PDB entry 7XUE | electron microscopy, 3.17 A resolution | chains J and K of the 8 polymer chains in the assembly

== Chain J ==
Protein: DNA-directed RNA polymerase subunit beta'
Source organism: Escherichia coli (strain K12)
Notes: EC 2.7.7.6
UniProt: P0A8T7 (RPOC_ECOLI); residues 1-1407 here = UniProt positions 1-1407
Amino-acid sequence (1430 residues; each row starts with the number of its first residue):
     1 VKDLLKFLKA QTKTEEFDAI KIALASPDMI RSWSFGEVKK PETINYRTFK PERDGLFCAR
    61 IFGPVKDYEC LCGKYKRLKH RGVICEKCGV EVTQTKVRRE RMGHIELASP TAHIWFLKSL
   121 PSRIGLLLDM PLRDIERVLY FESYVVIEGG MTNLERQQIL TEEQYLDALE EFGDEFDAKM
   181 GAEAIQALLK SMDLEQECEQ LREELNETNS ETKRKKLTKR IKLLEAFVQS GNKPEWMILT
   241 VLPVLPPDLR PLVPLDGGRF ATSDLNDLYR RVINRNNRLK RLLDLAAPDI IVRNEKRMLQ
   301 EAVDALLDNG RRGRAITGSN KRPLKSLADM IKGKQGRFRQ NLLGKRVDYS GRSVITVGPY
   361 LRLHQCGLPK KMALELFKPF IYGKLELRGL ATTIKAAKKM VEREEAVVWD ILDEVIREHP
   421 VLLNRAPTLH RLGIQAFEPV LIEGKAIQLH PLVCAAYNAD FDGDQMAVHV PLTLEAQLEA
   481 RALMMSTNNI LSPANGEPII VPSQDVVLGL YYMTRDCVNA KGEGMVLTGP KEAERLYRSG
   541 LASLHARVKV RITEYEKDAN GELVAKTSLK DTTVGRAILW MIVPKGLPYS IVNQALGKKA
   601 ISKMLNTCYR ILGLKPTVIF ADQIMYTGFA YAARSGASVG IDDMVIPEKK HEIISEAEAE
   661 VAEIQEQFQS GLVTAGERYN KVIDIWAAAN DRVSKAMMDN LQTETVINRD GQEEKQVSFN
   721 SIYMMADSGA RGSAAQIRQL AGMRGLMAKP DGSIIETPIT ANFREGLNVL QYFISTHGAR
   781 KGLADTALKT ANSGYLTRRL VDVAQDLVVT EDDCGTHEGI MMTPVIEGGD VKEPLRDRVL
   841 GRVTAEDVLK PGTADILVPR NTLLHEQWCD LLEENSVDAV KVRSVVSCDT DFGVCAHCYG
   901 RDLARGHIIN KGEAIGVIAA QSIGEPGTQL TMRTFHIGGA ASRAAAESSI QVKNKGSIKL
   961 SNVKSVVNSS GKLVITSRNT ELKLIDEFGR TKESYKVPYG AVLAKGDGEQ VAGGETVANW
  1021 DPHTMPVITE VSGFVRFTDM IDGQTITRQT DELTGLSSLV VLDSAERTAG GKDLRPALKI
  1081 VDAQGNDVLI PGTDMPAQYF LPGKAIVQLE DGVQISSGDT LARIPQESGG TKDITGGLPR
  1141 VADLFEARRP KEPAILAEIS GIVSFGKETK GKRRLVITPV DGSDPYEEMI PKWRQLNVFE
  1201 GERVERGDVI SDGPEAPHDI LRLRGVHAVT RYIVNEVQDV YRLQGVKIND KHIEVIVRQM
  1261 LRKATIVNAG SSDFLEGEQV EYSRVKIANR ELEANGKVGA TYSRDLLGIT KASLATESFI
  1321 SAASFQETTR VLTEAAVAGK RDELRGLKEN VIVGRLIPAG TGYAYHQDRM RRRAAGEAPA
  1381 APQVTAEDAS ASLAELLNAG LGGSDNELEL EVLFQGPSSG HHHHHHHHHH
Not modelled in the structure: 1-15, 934-947, 1127-1135, 1374-1430
Construct notes: conflict Val-1 (Met in P0A8T7); expression tag (1408-1430)
Ion coordination: Zn2+ site 1: Cys-70, Cys-72, Cys-85, Cys-88; Mg2+: Asp-460, Asp-462, Asp-464 (shared with 2 residues of chain R); Zn2+ site 2: Cys-814, Cys-888, Cys-895, Cys-898
UniProt features mapped onto this chain:
  - binding site (Zn(2+)): Cys-70, Cys-72, Cys-85, Cys-88, Cys-814, Cys-888, Cys-895, Cys-898
  - binding site (Mg(2+)): Asp-460, Asp-462, Asp-464
  - modified residue: Lys-983 (N6-acetyllysine)
What the authors report for this chain:
  - binding site for nun gene and immunity region (95-nt RNA): Arg-77

== Chain K ==
Protein: DNA-directed RNA polymerase subunit omega
Source organism: Escherichia coli (strain K12)
Notes: EC 2.7.7.6
UniProt: P0A800 (RPOZ_ECOLI); residue numbers follow UniProt; this construct covers 1-91
Amino-acid sequence (91 residues; row label = number of the first residue in the row):
     1 MARVTVQDAV EKIGNRFDLV LVAARRARQM QVGGKDPLVP EENDKTTVIA LREIEEGLIN
    61 NQILDVRERQ EQQEQEAAEL QAVTAIAEGR R
Not modelled in the structure: 1, 85-91

== Chain J / chain K interface ==
Contacting residue pairs (43; chain J residue first):
  His-364(J) with Val-4(K)
  Glu-414(J) with Lys-45(K)
  Val-415(J) with Lys-45(K)
  Arg-417(J) with Asn-43(K), hydrogen bond (side chain-backbone); Asp-44(K), salt bridge
  Glu-418(J) with Asp-44(K); Lys-45(K), hydrogen bond (side chain-backbone); Val-48(K)
  His-419(J) with Lys-45(K)
  Glu-438(J) with Arg-3(K)
  Thr-473(J) with Arg-28(K)
  Leu-474(J) with Ala-27(K), hydrophobic; Arg-28(K); Thr-47(K)
  Glu-475(J) with Ala-24(K); Arg-28(K), salt bridge
  Gln-477(J) with Thr-47(K)
  Leu-478(J) with Ala-23(K), hydrophobic; Thr-47(K); Leu-51(K), hydrophobic
  Glu-479(J) with Val-20(K)
  Arg-481(J) with Arg-3(K), hydrogen bond (side chain-backbone); Val-6(K); Val-48(K); Leu-51(K)
  Ala-482(J) with Arg-16(K), hydrogen bond (backbone-side chain); Val-20(K), hydrophobic
  Leu-483(J) with Arg-16(K); Phe-17(K), hydrophobic
  Thr-487(J) with Val-4(K), hydrogen bond (side chain-backbone); Thr-5(K)
  Asn-488(J) with Arg-16(K)
  Leu-614(J) with Thr-5(K); Gln-7(K)
  Lys-615(J) with Gln-7(K); Asp-8(K), salt bridge
  Arg-905(J) with Arg-16(K)
  Asn-910(J) with Gly-14(K); Asn-15(K)
  Glu-913(J) with Phe-17(K)
  Thr-1361(J) with Val-20(K); Leu-21(K)
  Ala-1364(J) with Leu-21(K), hydrophobic
Also at the interface, not in a pair above, chain J (28 interface residues in all): Arg-362, Lys-911, Gly-1360
Also at the interface, not in a pair above, chain K (27 interface residues in all): Ala-2, Leu-19, Gln-31, Glu-42, Thr-46

== Overview ==
The interface between chain J and chain K involves 28 residues on one side and 27 on the other; the contacts
include 5 hydrogen bonds and 3 salt bridges. Among the polar pairs are Arg-417(J)/Asp-44(K),
Glu-475(J)/Arg-28(K) and Lys-615(J)/Asp-8(K). From the paper: a binding site for nun gene and immunity region
(95-nt RNA) at Arg-77(J).
Chain J is DNA-directed RNA polymerase subunit beta' and chain K is DNA-directed RNA polymerase subunit omega,
both from Escherichia coli (strain K12); the structure, Cryo-EM structure of HK022 putRNA-associated E.coli
RNA polymerase elongation complex, was determined by electron microscopy, deposited together with 7XUG and
7XUI.
